4DEW - chains A and B; structure by X-ray diffraction, 1.90 A resolution.

Chain A (and B):
Molecule: Transthyretin
From: Homo sapiens
Notes: chain B of this document is another copy of the same molecule, construct and numbering; everything in this record applies to it too
Reference sequence: P02766 (TTHY_HUMAN); residues -19 to 127 here correspond to UniProt positions 1-147 (UniProt number = residue number + 20)
Chain sequence (147 residues; numbered -19 to 127; the number before each row is that of its first residue; numbers below 1 keep their minus sign (Met-19 is residue -19)):
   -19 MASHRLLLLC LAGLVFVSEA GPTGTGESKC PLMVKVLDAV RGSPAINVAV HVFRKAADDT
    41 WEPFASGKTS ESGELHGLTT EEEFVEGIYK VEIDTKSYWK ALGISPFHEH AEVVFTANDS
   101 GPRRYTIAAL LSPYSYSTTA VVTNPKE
Not modelled in the structure: -19 to 9, 126-127 (chain B: -19 to 9, 100-101, 125-127)
Residues lining bound ligands: Luteolin (LU2; 2-(3,4-dihydroxyphenyl)-5,7-dihydroxy-4H-chromen-4-one): Lys15, Leu17, Thr106, Ala108, Ala109, Leu110, Ser117, Thr118, Thr119, Val121
Curated features (UniProtKB/Swiss-Prot):
  - binding site (L-thyroxine): Lys15, Glu54, Ser117
  - modified residue: Cys10 (Sulfocysteine), Glu42 (4-carboxyglutamate), Ser52 (Phosphoserine)
  - glycosylation: Asn98 (N-linked (GlcNAc...) asparagine)
What the authors report for this chain:
  - binding site for Luteolin: Lys15, Ser117, Thr119

How chain A and chain B interact:
Contacting residue pairs (39):
  Phe87(A) with Phe95(B), hydrophobic; Tyr105(B), hydrophobic; Ile107(B), hydrophobic; Ala120(B), hydrophobic
  His88(A) with Val93(B); Val94(B); Thr118(B)
  Glu89(A) with Val94(B), hydrogen bond (backbone-backbone); Thr96(B), hydrogen bond
  His90(A) with Val94(B)
  Glu92(A) with His90(B), salt bridge; Glu92(B); Tyr116(B), hydrogen bond (backbone-side chain)
  Val93(A) with His88(B)
  Val94(A) with His88(B); Glu89(B), hydrogen bond (backbone-backbone); His90(B)
  Phe95(A) with Phe87(B), hydrophobic
  Thr96(A) with Glu89(B), hydrogen bond
  Tyr105(A) with Phe87(B), hydrophobic
  Ile107(A) with Phe87(B), hydrophobic
  Tyr114(A) with Thr119(B); Ala120(B), hydrogen bond (backbone-backbone); Val122(B), hydrophobic
  Ser115(A) with Thr118(B), hydrogen bond (side chain-backbone); Thr119(B), hydrogen bond
  Tyr116(A) with Glu92(B), hydrogen bond (side chain-backbone); Ser117(B); Thr118(B), hydrogen bond (backbone-backbone)
  Ser117(A) with Tyr116(B); Ser117(B)
  Thr118(A) with His88(B); Ser115(B), hydrogen bond (backbone-side chain); Tyr116(B), hydrogen bond (backbone-backbone)
  Thr119(A) with Tyr114(B); Ser115(B), hydrogen bond
  Ala120(A) with Phe87(B), hydrophobic; Tyr114(B), hydrogen bond (backbone-backbone)
  Val122(A) with Tyr114(B), hydrophobic
Interface residues without a listed pair, chain A (21 interface residues in all): Ile68, Lys76
Interface residues without a listed pair, chain B (21 interface residues in all): Ile68, Lys76

Summary:
The chain A/chain B interface involves 21 residues from each chain; the contacts include 14 hydrogen bonds and
1 salt bridge. Polar pairs include Glu92(A)-His90(B), Glu89(A)-Thr96(B) and Glu92(A)-Tyr116(B). Bound to chain
A: Luteolin. UniProt lists 3 L-thyroxine-binding residues on chain A. The paper reports a binding site for
Luteolin at Lys15(A), Ser117(A) and Thr119(A).
Both chains are Transthyretin (Homo sapiens). Entry 4DEW (Crystal Structure of the Wild Type TTR Binding
Luteolin (TTRwt:LUT)) was determined by X-ray diffraction (same publication as 4DER, 4DES, 4DET and 4DEU).
